PDB entry 4DQY | X-ray diffraction, 3.25 A resolution | chains B and C of the 5 polymer chains in the assembly

Chain B:
Molecule: Poly [ADP-ribose] polymerase 1
Organism: Homo sapiens
Notes: fragment: Zinc Finger 3 (Zn3)
Reference sequence: P09874 (PARP1_HUMAN); numbering as in UniProt (aligned over 216-366)
Sequence (160 residues; numbered 215 to 374; the number before each row is that of its first residue):
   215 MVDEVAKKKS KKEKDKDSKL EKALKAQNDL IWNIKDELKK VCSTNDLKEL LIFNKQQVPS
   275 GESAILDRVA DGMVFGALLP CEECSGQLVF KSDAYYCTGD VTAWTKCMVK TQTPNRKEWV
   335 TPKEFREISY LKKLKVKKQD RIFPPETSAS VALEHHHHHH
Disordered / not traced: 215-223, 360-374
Construct notes: initiating methionine (215); expression tag (367-374)
Ion coordination: Zn2+: Cys295, Cys298, Cys311, Cys321
Curated features (UniProtKB/Swiss-Prot):
  - motif: Lys221 to Lys226 (Nuclear localization signal)
  - binding site (Zn(2+)): Cys295, Cys298, Cys311, Cys321
  - modified residue (Phosphoserine): Ser274, Ser277, Ser364
  - cross-link: Lys249 (Glycyl lysine isopeptide (Lys-Gly) (interchain with G-Cter in SUMO2))
  - mutagenesis: Gln241 (Q241L: Does not affect auto-poly-ADP-ribosylation), Trp246 (W246A: Decreased poly-ADP-ribosyltransferase activity upon binding to damaged DNA), Cys298 (C298A: Decreased stability leading to impaired oly-ADP-ribosyltransferase activity), Asp314 (D314A: Does not affect auto-poly-ADP-ribosylation), Val315 (V315A: Does not affect auto-poly-ADP-ribosylation), Thr316 (T316A: Strongly reduced poly-ADP-ribosyltransferase and ability to regulate chromatin compaction), Ala317 (A317G: Does not affect auto-poly-ADP-ribosylation), Trp318 (W318A/R/E: Strongly reduced poly-ADP-ribosyltransferase activity ...), Thr319 (T319A: Does not affect auto-poly-ADP-ribosylation), Lys320 (K320A: Does not affect auto-poly-ADP-ribosylation), Thr325 (T325A: Does not affect translocation into the cytosol), Leu348 to Val350 (Does not affect auto-poly-ADP-ribosylation), 2 further mutagenesis entries in UniProt

Chain C:
Molecule: Poly [ADP-ribose] polymerase 1
Organism: Homo sapiens
Notes: EC 2.4.2.30; fragment: WGR-CAT fragment
Reference sequence: P09874 (PARP1_HUMAN); residues 518-1014 here = UniProt positions 518-1014
Sequence (506 residues; each row starts with the number of its first residue):
   517 MKSEKRMKLT LKGGAAVDPD SGLEHSAHVL EKGGKVFSAT LGLVDIVKGT NSYYKLQLLE
   577 DDKENRYWIF RSWGRVGTVI GSNKLEQMPS KEDAIEHFMK LYEEKTGNAW HSKNFTKYPK
   637 KFYPLEIDYG QDEEAVKKLT VNPGTKSKLP KPVQDLIKMI FDVESMKKAM VEYEIDLQKM
   697 PLGKLSKRQI QAAYSILSEV QQAVSQGSSD SQILDLSNRF YTLIPHDFGM KKPPLLNNAD
   757 SVQAKAEMLD NLLDIEVAYS LLRGGSDDSS KDPIDVNYEK LKTDIKVVDR DSEEAEIIRK
   817 YVKNTHATTH NAYDLEVIDI FKIEREGECQ RYKPFKQLHN RRLLWHGSRT TNFAGILSQG
   877 LRIAPPEAPV TGYMFGKGIY FADMVSKSAN YCHTSQGDPI GLILLGEVAL GNMYELKHAS
   937 HISKLPKGKH SVKGLGKTTP DPSANISLDG VDVPLGTGIS SGVNDTSLLY NEYIVYDIAQ
   997 VNLKYLLKLK FNFKTSLWLE HHHHHH
Disordered / not traced: 517-530, 576-583, 645-661, 1012-1022
Construct notes: initiating methionine (517); expression tag (1015-1022)
Curated features (UniProtKB/Swiss-Prot):
  - active site: Glu988 (For poly [ADP-ribose] polymerase activity)
  - binding site (NAD(+)): His862 to Ser864, Gly871, Arg878, Ser904
  - modified residue: Ser519 (ADP-ribosylserine), Glu520 (PolyADP-ribosyl glutamic acid), Lys521 (N6-(ADP-ribosyl)lysine), Thr594 (Phosphothreonine), Lys600 (N6-acetyllysine), Lys621 (N6-acetyllysine), Ser782 (Phosphoserine), Ser786 (Phosphoserine)
  - cross-link (Glycyl lysine isopeptide (Lys-Gly)): Lys528 (interchain with G-Cter in SUMO2), Lys748 (interchain with G-Cter in SUMO1)
  - natural variant: Ala762 (V762A: this construct carries the variant)
  - mutagenesis: Ser519 (S519A: Abolishes automodification on serine following interaction with HPF1, leading to delay dissociation from chromatin; when associated with A-499 and A-507), Asn567 (N567A: Decreased poly-ADP-ribosyltransferase activity upon binding to damaged DNA), Trp589 (W589A: Decreased poly-ADP-ribosyltransferase activity upon binding to damaged DNA. Abolished ability to mediate DNA intrastrand transfer (named 'monkey-bar mechanism')), Arg591 (R591A: Decreased poly-ADP-ribosyltransferase activity upon binding to damaged DNA), Thr594 (T594A: Abolished phosphorylation by PRKDC, inhibiting translocation into the cytosol), Lys633 (K633A: Decreased poly-ADP-ribosyltransferase activity upon binding to damaged DNA), Leu698 to Leu701 (Increased auto-poly-ADP-ribosylation), Leu713 (L713A: Increased auto-poly-ADP-ribosylation; L713F: Leads to constitutive activity in absence of DNA damage due to unfolding of the PARP alpha-helical domain, relieving autoinhibition), Glu763 to Asp770 (Able to bind BAD inhibitor in absence of DNA), Leu765 (L765A: Increased auto-poly-ADP-ribosylation), Asp766 to Asp770 (Able to bind EB-47 or BAD inhibitors in absence of DNA. Released from DNA strand break independently of EB-47 or BAD inhibitors), Leu768 (L768A: Increased auto-poly-ADP-ribosylation), 26 further mutagenesis entries in UniProt
What the authors report for this chain:
  - binding site for the 26-nt DNA strand: Trp589
  - conformationally variable residues: Leu698, Leu701
  - mutagenesis - L713F: increased catalytic activity
  - mutagenesis - L713F: decreased stability
  - catalytic residues: Glu988 (citing earlier work)
  - mutagenesis - E988Q: unchanged stability in response to DNA

Interface between chain B and chain C:
Residue-residue contacts (13):
  Asp314(B) - Pro635(C)
  Val315(B) - Ser727(C)
  Thr316(B) - Asp731(C)  hydrogen bond
  Ala317(B) - Lys633(C)
  Ala317(B) - Pro635(C)
  Trp318(B) - Lys633(C)
  Trp318(B) - Tyr639(C)  hydrophobic
  Trp318(B) - Asp731(C)
  Trp318(B) - Arg735(C)
  Trp318(B) - Thr738(C)
  Thr319(B) - Asp731(C)
  Thr319(B) - Asn734(C)
  Met322(B) - Val563(C)  hydrophobic
Interface residues without a listed pair, chain C (13 interface residues in all): Val560, Tyr634, Lys636, Leu730
The authors on this interface:
  - interface residues, chain B: Trp318(B)

Overview:
The interface between chain B and chain C involves 7 residues on one side and 13 on the other, with 1 hydrogen
bond. Its one hydrogen-bonded contact is Thr316(B)-Asp731(C). From the paper: the catalytic residue Glu988(C);
L713F of chain C increases catalytic activity.
Here chain B is Poly [ADP-ribose] polymerase 1 and chain C is Poly [ADP-ribose] polymerase 1, both from Homo
sapiens. Entry 4DQY (Structure of Human PARP-1 bound to a DNA double strand break) was determined by X-ray
diffraction.
